7L2R - chains F and B of the 6 polymer chains in the assembly; structure by electron microscopy, 3.30 A resolution.

[Chain F]
Molecule: Tau-theraphotoxin-Hs1a
From: Cyriopagopus schmidti
Reference sequence: P0CH43 (DKTX_CYRSC); residues 1-75 here = UniProt positions 1-75
Chain sequence (76 residues; row label = number of the first residue in the row; numbering starts at 0):
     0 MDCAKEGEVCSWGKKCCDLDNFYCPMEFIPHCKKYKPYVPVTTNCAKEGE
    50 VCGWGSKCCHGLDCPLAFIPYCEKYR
Unresolved in the structure: 0
Sequence notes: initiating methionine (0)
Disulfide bonds: Cys2-Cys16, Cys9-Cys23, Cys15-Cys31, Cys44-Cys58, Cys51-Cys63, Cys57-Cys71
UniProt features mapped onto this chain:
  - site: Trp11 (Interacts with TRPV1 (reaches into the void formed by S4, S6 and pore-helix)), Met25 (Important residue for activation of TRPV1), Phe27 (Interacts with TRPV1 (reaches into the void formed by S4, S6 and pore-helix)), Trp53 (Interacts with TRPV1 (reaches into the void formed by S4, S6 and pore-helix)), Leu65 (Important residue for activation of TRPV1), Phe67 (Interacts with TRPV1 (reaches into the void formed by S4, S6 and pore-helix))
  - mutagenesis: Leu65 (L65A: Important decrease in activation of TRPV1 (in K2 synthetic construct))

[Chain B]
Molecule: Transient receptor potential cation channel subfamily V member 1
From: Rattus norvegicus
Reference sequence: O35433 (TRPV1_RAT); numbering as in UniProt; present here: 110-603, 627-764
Chain sequence (637 residues; row label = number of the first residue in the row; note: 23 numbers in that range are skipped by the numbering (no residue carries them; nothing is unmodelled there)):
   105 GAMGSRLYDRRSIFDAVAQSNCQELESLLPFLQRSKKRLTDSEFKDPETG
   155 KTCLLKAMLNLHNGQNDTIALLLDVARKTDSLKQFVNASYTDSYYKGQTA
   205 LHIAIERRNMTLVTLLVENGADVQAAANGDFFKKTKGRPGFYFGELPLSL
   255 AACTNQLAIVKFLLQNSWQPADISARDSVGNTVLHALVEVADNTVDNTKF
   305 VTSMYNEILILGAKLHPTLKLEEITNRKGLTPLALAASSGKIGVLAYILQ
   355 REIHEPECRHLSRKFTEWAYGPVHSSLYDLSCIDTCEKNSVLEVIAYSSS
   405 ETPNRHDMLLVEPLNRLLQDKWDRFVKRIFYFNFFVYCLYMIIFTAAAYY
   455 RPVEGLPPYKLKNTVGDYFRVTGEILSVSGGVYFFFRGIQYFLQRRPSLK
   505 SLFVDSYSEILFFVQSLFMLVSVVLYFSQRKEYVASMVFSLAMGWTNMLY
   555 YTRGFQQMGIYAVMIEKMILRDLCRFMFVYLVFLFGFSTAVVTLIEDGK
   627 YNSLYSTCLELFKFTIGMGDLEFTENYDFKAVFIILLLAYVILTYILLLN
   677 MLIALMGETVNKIAQESKNIWKLQRAITILDTEKSFLKCMRKAFRSGKLL
   727 QVGFTPDGKDDYRWCFRVDEVNWTTWNTNVGIINEDPG
Unresolved in the structure: 105-114, 752-764
Sequence notes: expression tag (105-109)
Metal / ion sites: Na+: Gly643 (shared with 1 residue of chain A; 1 residue of chain C; 1 residue of chain D)
Residues lining bound ligands:
  - 65I ((9R,12R)-15-amino-12-hydroxy-6,12-dioxo-7,11,13-trioxa-12lambda~5~-phosphapentadecan-9-yl undecanoate): Met581, Leu585, Leu588, Phe589, Ser629, Leu630, Tyr631, Cys634, Phe638
  - XJ7 ((2S)-1-(butanoyloxy)-3-{[(R)-hydroxy{[(1r,2R,3S,4S,5R,6S)-2,3,4,5,6-pentahydroxycyclohexyl]oxy}phosphoryl]oxy}propan-2-yl tridecanoate): Arg409, Asp509, Ser510, Tyr511, Ser512, Leu515, Met547, Thr550, Asn551, Leu553, Tyr554, Arg557, Glu570, Lys571, Ile696, Gln700, Ile703
UniProt features mapped onto this chain:
  - region: Glu684 to Phe712 (AD)
  - motif: Gly643 to Asp646 (Selectivity filter)
  - binding site (ATP): Arg115, Lys155, Lys160, Asn164, Tyr199 to Gln202, Glu210, Arg211
  - binding site (resiniferatoxin): Tyr511, Ser512, Thr550, Arg557
  - binding site (Na(+)): Gly643
  - binding site (Ca(2+)): Asp646
  - modified residue: Ser116 (Phosphoserine), Thr144 (Phosphothreonine), Thr370 (Phosphothreonine), Ser502 (Phosphoserine), Thr704 (Phosphothreonine)
  - mutagenesis: Arg114 (R114E: Abolishes capsaicin-evoked current and binding to resiniferatoxin; Abolishes sensitivity to acid), Arg115 (R115D: Abolishes capsaicin-evoked current and binding to resiniferatoxin), Ser116 (S116A: Abolishes phosphorylation by PKCM and enhances channel response to capsaicin by PKCM), Lys155 (K155A: Abolishes ATP binding. Abolishes CALM binding. Impairs normal desensitization by repeated exposure to capsaicin), Lys160 (K160A: Abolishes ATP binding. Abolishes CALM binding), Tyr199 (Y199A: Strongly reduces affinity for ATP; when associated with A-202), Gln202 (Q202A: Strongly reduces affinity for ATP; when associated with A-199), Ser502 (S502A: Largely reduces PMA enhancement of capsaicin-evoked currents, but no effect on direct activation by PMA. Loss of activation by capsaicin and loss of vanilloid binding ...), Tyr511 (Y511A: Loss of sensitivity to capsaicin), Met547 (M547L: Reduces binding to resiniferatoxin), Thr550 (T550I: Reduces sensitivity to capsaicin 10-fold; no effect on sensitivity to resiniferatoxin. Reduces binding to resiniferatoxin), Glu636 (E636K: Abolishes channel activity. Restored channel activity; when associated with E-639; E636Q: Slight modification of pore attributes), 7 further mutagenesis entries in UniProt

[How chain F and chain B interact]
Contacting residue pairs (18; chain F residue first):
  Trp11(F) - Glu536(B)
  Gly12(F) - Lys535(B)  hydrogen bond (backbone-side chain)
  Met25(F) - Ser629(B)
  Met25(F) - Tyr631(B)  hydrophobic
  Met25(F) - Leu635(B)  hydrophobic
  Phe27(F) - Tyr631(B)  hydrophobic
  Gly52(F) - Asp654(B)
  Gly52(F) - Phe655(B)
  Gly52(F) - Lys656(B)  hydrogen bond (backbone-backbone)
  Trp53(F) - Asp654(B)
  Trp53(F) - Val658(B)  hydrophobic
  Gly54(F) - Asp654(B)  hydrogen bond (backbone-backbone)
  Gly54(F) - Phe655(B)
  Ser55(F) - Asp654(B)  hydrogen bond (backbone-backbone)
  Lys56(F) - Asn652(B)
  Lys56(F) - Asp654(B)  salt bridge
  Cys57(F) - Asn652(B)
  Leu65(F) - Ile660(B)  hydrophobic
Interface residues without a listed pair, chain F (13 interface residues in all): Glu26, Phe67
Interface residues without a listed pair, chain B (14 interface residues in all): Ser632, Tyr653, Ala657

[Summary]
The interface between chain F and chain B involves 13 residues on one side and 14 on the other, with 4
hydrogen bonds and 1 salt bridge. Polar pairs include Lys56(F)-Asp654(B), Gly12(F)-Lys535(B) and
Gly52(F)-Lys656(B). Ligands of chain B: compound XJ7 and compound 65I.
Chain F is Tau-theraphotoxin-Hs1a (Cyriopagopus schmidti) and chain B is Transient receptor potential cation
channel subfamily V member 1 (Rattus norvegicus); the structure, Cryo-EM structure of DkTx-bound minimal TRPV1
at the pre-open state, was determined by electron microscopy together with 7L2M, 7L2T and 7L2U from the same
study.
